Entry 8DQW (electron microscopy, 2.10 A resolution); this record covers chains D and E of the 10 polymer chains in the assembly.

[Chain D]
Molecule: Replication factor C subunit 2
Organism: Saccharomyces cerevisiae
UniProt: P40348 (RFC2_YEAST); residue numbers follow UniProt; this construct covers 1-353
Sequence (353 residues; row label = number of the first residue in the row):
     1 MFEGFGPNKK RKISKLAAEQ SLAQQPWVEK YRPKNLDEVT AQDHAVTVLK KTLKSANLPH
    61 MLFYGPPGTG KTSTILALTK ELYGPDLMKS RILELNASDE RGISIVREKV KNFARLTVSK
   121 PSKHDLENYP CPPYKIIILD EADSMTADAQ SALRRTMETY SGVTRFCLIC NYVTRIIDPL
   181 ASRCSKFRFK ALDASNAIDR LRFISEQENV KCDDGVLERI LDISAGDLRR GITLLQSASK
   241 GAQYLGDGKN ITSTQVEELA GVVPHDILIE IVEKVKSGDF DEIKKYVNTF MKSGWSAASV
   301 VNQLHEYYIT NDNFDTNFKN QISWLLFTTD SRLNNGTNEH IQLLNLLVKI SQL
Disordered / not traced: 1-18
Ion coordination: Mg2+: Thr72 (together with ATP-gamma-S)
Residues lining bound ligands:
  - ATP-gamma-S (AGS; phosphothiophosphoric acid-adenylate ester), molecule 1: Val28, Tyr31, Arg32, Pro33, Glu38, Val39, Thr40, Gln42, Pro66, Pro67, Gly68, Thr69, Gly70, Lys71, Thr72, Ser73, Asn171, Leu192, Arg200, Leu228, Arg229, Ile232
  - ATP-gamma-S (AGS), molecule 2: Arg154, Glu158, Pro179, Arg183
UniProt features mapped onto this chain:
  - binding site (ATP): Val28, Arg32, Gly65 to Ser73, Asn171, Arg229
  - modified residue: Met1 (N-acetylmethionine)

[Chain E]
Molecule: Replication factor C subunit 5
Organism: Saccharomyces cerevisiae
UniProt: P38251 (RFC5_YEAST); residues 1-354 here = UniProt positions 1-354
Sequence (354 residues; numbered 1 to 354; the number before each row is that of its first residue):
     1 MSLWVDKYRP KSLNALSHNE ELTNFLKSLS DQPRDLPHLL LYGPNGTGKK TRCMALLESI
    61 FGPGVYRLKI DVRQFVTASN RKLELNVVSS PYHLEITPSD MGNNDRIVIQ ELLKEVAQME
   121 QVDFQDSKDG LAHRYKCVII NEANSLTKDA QAALRRTMEK YSKNIRLIMV CDSMSPIIAP
   181 IKSRCLLIRC PAPSDSEIST ILSDVVTNER IQLETKDILK RIAQASNGNL RVSLLMLESM
   241 ALNNELALKS SSPIIKPDWI IVIHKLTRKI VKERSVNSLI ECRAVLYDLL AHCIPANIIL
   301 KELTFSLLDV ETLNTTNKSS IIEYSSVFDE RLSLGNKAIF HLEGFIAKVM CCLD
Residues lining bound ligands:
  - ATP-gamma-S (AGS; phosphothiophosphoric acid-adenylate ester): Arg155, Glu159, Pro180, Arg184
  - GDP (guanosine-5'-diphosphate): Val5, Tyr8, Arg9, Pro10, Ala15, Leu16, Ser17, His18, Pro44, Asn45, Gly46, Thr47, Gly48, Lys49, Lys50, Thr51, Arg52, Ile201, Leu230, Arg231, Leu234
UniProt features mapped onto this chain:
  - binding site (ATP): Val5, Ser17, Gly43 to Thr51, Arg231
Reported in the primary citation:
  - binding site for GDP: Arg52

[Chain D / chain E interface]
Contacting residue pairs (99):
  Gln20(D) with Arg34(E)
  Ala23(D) with Arg34(E); Asp35(E)
  Gln24(D) with Arg34(E), hydrogen bond (side chain-backbone); Tyr135(E); Arg166(E), hydrogen bond (backbone-side chain)
  Gln25(D) with Asp35(E); Ser162(E), hydrogen bond; Lys163(E)
  Pro26(D) with Leu36(E); Pro37(E), hydrophobic; Arg166(E)
  Glu29(D) with Glu159(E); Ser162(E)
  Arg32(D) with Glu159(E), salt bridge
  Thr72(D) with Arg156(E)
  Asn96(D) with Arg156(E)
  Ala97(D) with Gln110(E), hydrogen bond (backbone-side chain); Ala152(E); Ala153(E)
  Ser98(D) with Gln110(E); Lys114(E), hydrogen bond; Ala153(E); Thr157(E)
  Asp99(D) with Gln110(E); Lys114(E), salt bridge
  Asp140(D) with Arg156(E)
  Glu141(D) with Arg155(E), salt bridge; Arg156(E)
  Asn171(D) with Arg155(E), hydrogen bond
  Asp227(D) with Ser183(E), hydrogen bond
  Arg229(D) with Glu159(E), salt bridge; Ser183(E), hydrogen bond; Arg184(E)
  Thr233(D) with Leu186(E)
  Gln236(D) with Asp35(E); Pro37(E)
  Ser237(D) with Leu186(E)
  Lys240(D) with Leu29(E); Gln32(E), hydrogen bond (side chain-backbone); Asp35(E), salt bridge
  Tyr244(D) with Lys27(E); Ser28(E)
  Glu258(D) with Arg189(E), salt bridge
  Leu259(D) with Phe25(E), hydrophobic
  Phe280(D) with Leu308(E), hydrophobic; Lys318(E); Ser319(E)
  Asp281(D) with Lys318(E), salt bridge
  Lys284(D) with Leu308(E), hydrogen bond (side chain-backbone); Asp309(E), salt bridge
  Asn288(D) with Asn227(E)
  Met291(D) with Pro44(E)
  Lys292(D) with Pro44(E); Ala192(E), hydrogen bond (backbone-backbone); Asn227(E), hydrogen bond (side chain-backbone); Gly228(E)
  Ser293(D) with Arg189(E), hydrogen bond (backbone-side chain); Pro191(E)
  Gly294(D) with Tyr42(E); Pro44(E); Arg189(E)
  Trp295(D) with Arg189(E)
  Ser296(D) with Met174(E)
  Arg332(D) with Ser326(E), hydrogen bond; Val327(E); Glu330(E), salt bridge
  Leu333(D) with Ser175(E)
  Asn335(D) with Glu330(E), hydrogen bond; Ser333(E); Leu334(E)
  Gly336(D) with Ser175(E); Pro176(E); Ser333(E)
  Thr337(D) with Ser175(E), hydrogen bond (backbone-side chain); Asp329(E); Glu330(E); Ser333(E)
  Asn338(D) with Lys301(E), hydrogen bond; Asp329(E), hydrogen bond (backbone-side chain)
  Glu339(D) with Ser173(E); Met174(E), hydrogen bond (side chain-backbone); Ser175(E), hydrogen bond (side chain-backbone)
  His340(D) with Lys301(E); Phe305(E)
  Ile341(D) with Ile322(E); Ser325(E); Ser326(E)
  Gln342(D) with Ser326(E), hydrogen bond; Asp329(E)
  Leu344(D) with Phe305(E), hydrophobic; Leu308(E), hydrophobic; Ile322(E), hydrophobic
  Asn345(D) with Ile322(E); Glu323(E); Ser326(E)
  Val348(D) with Ser319(E)
  Lys349(D) with Glu323(E), salt bridge
  Gln352(D) with Ser319(E), hydrogen bond
Also at the interface, not in a pair above, chain D (57 interface residues in all): Trp27, Pro67, Glu100, Ser144, Arg230, Gly241, Gly261, Ser331
Also at the interface, not in a pair above, chain E (57 interface residues in all): Asn24, Asp31, Ala179, Cys185, Leu187, Asn297, Thr315

[In short]
The chain D/chain E interface involves 57 residues from each chain, with 22 hydrogen bonds and 10 salt
bridges. Polar pairs include Arg32(D)-Glu159(E), Asp99(D)-Lys114(E) and Glu141(D)-Arg155(E). One ATP-gamma-S
molecule is bound between chain D and chain E. Ligands of chain D: ATP-gamma-S. Chain E binds GDP. The paper
reports a binding site for GDP at Arg52(E).
Here chain D is Replication factor C subunit 2 and chain E is Replication factor C subunit 5, both from
Saccharomyces cerevisiae. Entry 8DQW (Open state of Rad24-RFC:9-1-1 bound to a 5' ss/dsDNA junction) was
determined by electron microscopy (same publication as 8DQX, 8DQZ, 8DR0, 8DR1, 8DR3, 8DR4 and 3 further
entries).
